1UZH - chains C and F of the 16 polymer chains in the assembly; structure by X-ray diffraction, 2.20 A resolution.

[Chain C (and F)]
Molecule: Ribulose bisphosphate carboxylase small chain 2, ribulose bisphosphate carboxylase small chain
Organism: Chlamydomonas reinhardtii
Notes: EC 4.1.1.39; chain F of this document is another copy of the same molecule, construct and numbering; everything in this record applies to it too
Reference sequence: chimeric construct of P00873, P04716: residues 1-46 from P00873 (RBS1_CHLRE) positions 46-91 (UniProt number = residue number + 45); residues 47-53 from P04716 positions 46-52 (UniProt number = residue number - 1); residues 54-122 from P00873 (RBS1_CHLRE) positions 117-185 (UniProt number = residue number + 63)
Amino-acid sequence (122 residues; numbered 1 to 122; the number before each row is that of its first residue):
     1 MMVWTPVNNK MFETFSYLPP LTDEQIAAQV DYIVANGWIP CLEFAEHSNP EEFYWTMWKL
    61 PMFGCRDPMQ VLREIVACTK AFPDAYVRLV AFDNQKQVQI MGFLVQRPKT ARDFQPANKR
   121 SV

[How chain C and chain F interact]
Pairs across the interface (9; chain C residue first):
  M1(C) with K59(F)
  V3(C) with W58(F), hydrophobic; K59(F)
  T5(C) with F82(F)
  P6(C) with F44(F), hydrophobic; T56(F)
  V7(C) with E46(F)
  V122(C) with A81(F), hydrophobic; F82(F), hydrophobic
Other interface residues (no listed pair), chain F (9 interface residues in all): M57, L60

[Overview]
6 residues of chain C and 9 residues of chain F are in contact.
Both chains are Ribulose bisphosphate carboxylase small chain 2, ribulose bisphosphate carboxylase small chain
(Chlamydomonas reinhardtii). Entry 1UZH (A chimeric chlamydomonas, synechococcus rubisco enzyme) was
determined by X-ray diffraction, deposited together with 1UZD.
